Entry 8R82 (X-ray diffraction, 2.10 A resolution); this record covers chain A.

== Chain A ==
Name: Nuclear receptor subfamily 1 group I member 2
From: Homo sapiens
UniProt: O75469 (NR1I2_HUMAN); numbering as in UniProt (aligned over 130-434)
Amino-acid sequence (320 residues; numbered 119 to 438; the number before each row is that of its first residue):
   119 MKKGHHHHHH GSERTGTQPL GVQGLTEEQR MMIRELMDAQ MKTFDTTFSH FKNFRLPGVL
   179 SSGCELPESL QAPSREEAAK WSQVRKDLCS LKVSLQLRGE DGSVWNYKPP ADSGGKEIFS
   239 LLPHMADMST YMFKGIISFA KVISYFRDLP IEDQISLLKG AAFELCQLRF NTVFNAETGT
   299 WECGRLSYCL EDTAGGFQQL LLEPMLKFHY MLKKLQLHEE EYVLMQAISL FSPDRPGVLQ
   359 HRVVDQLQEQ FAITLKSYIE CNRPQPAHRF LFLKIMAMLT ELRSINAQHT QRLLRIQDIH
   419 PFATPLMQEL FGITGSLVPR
Not modelled in the structure: 119-139, 178-194, 312, 436-438
Sequence notes: initiating methionine (119); expression tag (120-129, 435-438)
Modified residues: Cys207 (S-hydroxycysteine; CSO)
Residues lining bound ligands: Y7Q (N-[2-(7-azanylheptyl)-1-(phenylmethyl)benzimidazol-5-yl]-2,4,6-trimethyl-benzenesulfonamide): Cys207, Ser208, Leu209, Lys210, Val211, Met243, Met246, Ser247, Phe251, Phe281, Cys284, Gln285, Phe288, Trp299, Tyr306, Leu308, Glu321, Met323, Leu324, His407, Thr408, Arg410, Leu411, Ile414, Phe420, Met425, Phe429
Swiss-Prot annotation at these positions:
  - binding site (hyperforin): Ser247, Gln285 to Phe288, His407
What the authors report for this chain:
  - binding site for Y7Q: Cys207

== In short ==
Bound to chain A: compound Y7Q. Curated annotation (UniProt) lists 6 hyperforin-binding residues. The paper
reports a binding site for Y7Q at Cys207.
Chain A is Nuclear receptor subfamily 1 group I member 2 (Homo sapiens); the structure, Crystal structure of
the hPXR-LBD in complex with compound JMV6944, was determined by X-ray diffraction (same publication as 8R81).
